7D6Q - chains A and F of the 6 polymer chains in the assembly; structure by X-ray diffraction, 1.80 A resolution.

# Chain A
Molecule: rRNA N-glycosylase
Organism: Escherichia coli
Notes: EC 3.2.2.22
UniProt: Q8XBV2 (Q8XBV2_ECOLX); residues 1-297 here correspond to UniProt positions 23-319 (UniProt number = residue number + 22)
Amino-acid sequence (297 residues; row label = number of the first residue in the row):
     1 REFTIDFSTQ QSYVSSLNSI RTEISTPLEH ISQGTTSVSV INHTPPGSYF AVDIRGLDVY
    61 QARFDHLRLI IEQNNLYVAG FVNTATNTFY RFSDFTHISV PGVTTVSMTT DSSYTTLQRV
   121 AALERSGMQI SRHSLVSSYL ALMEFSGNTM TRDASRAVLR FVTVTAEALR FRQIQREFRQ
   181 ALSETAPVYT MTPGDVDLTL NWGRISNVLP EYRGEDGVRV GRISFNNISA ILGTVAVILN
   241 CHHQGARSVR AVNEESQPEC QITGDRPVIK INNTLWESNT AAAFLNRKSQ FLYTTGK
Not modelled in the structure: 243-256
Disulfides: Cys241-Cys260
Reported in the primary citation:
  - catalytic residues: Glu167, Arg170 (citing earlier work)

# Chain F
Molecule: Shiga toxin 2 B subunit
Organism: Escherichia coli
UniProt: Q7DJJ2 (Q7DJJ2_ECOLX); residues 1-70 here correspond to UniProt positions 20-89 (UniProt number = residue number + 19)
Amino-acid sequence (70 residues; numbered 1 to 70; the number before each row is that of its first residue):
     1 ADCAKGKIEF SKYNEDDTFT VKVDGKEYWT SRWNLQPLLQ SAQLTGMTVT IKSSTCESGS
    61 GFAEVQFNND
Disulfides: Cys3-Cys56
Reported in the primary citation:
  - mutagenesis - W29A, W33A, G61A: decreased binding to MMbetaA-tet

# How chain A and chain F interact
Contacting residue pairs - 19 pairs, chain A then chain F:
  Asn272(A) with Thr45(F), hydrogen bond (side chain-backbone); Gly46(F); Met47(F); Asn69(F), hydrogen bond; Asp70(F), hydrogen bond (side chain-backbone)
  Asn273(A) with Asp70(F), hydrogen bond
  Trp276(A) with Leu44(F)
  Phe284(A) with Ser41(F); Leu44(F), hydrophobic; Thr45(F)
  Leu285(A) with Ser41(F)
  Ser289(A) with Asn34(F), hydrogen bond
  Gln290(A) with Trp33(F); Asn34(F); Gln36(F), hydrogen bond; Pro37(F)
  Phe291(A) with Trp33(F), hydrophobic; Asn34(F), hydrogen bond (backbone-side chain)
  Thr294(A) with Trp33(F)
Interface residues without a listed pair, chain A (11 interface residues in all): Ile271, Thr295

# Summary
The chain A/chain F interface involves 11 residues from each chain; the contacts include 7 hydrogen bonds.
Polar contacts include Asn272(A)-Thr45(F), Asn272(A)-Asn69(F) and Asn272(A)-Asp70(F). From the paper:
catalytic residues Glu167(A) and Arg170(A); W29A, W33A and G61A of chain F reduce binding to MMbetaA-tet.
Here chain A is rRNA N-glycosylase and chain F is Shiga toxin 2 B subunit, both from Escherichia coli. Entry
7D6Q (Crystal structure of the Stx2a) was determined by X-ray diffraction, deposited together with 7D6R.
